Entry 2GA4 (X-ray diffraction, 1.80 A resolution); this record covers chains A and C of the 6 polymer chains in the assembly.

== Chain A ==
Name: Shiga-like toxin II subunit A
Source organism: Enterobacteria phage 933W
Notes: EC 3.2.2.22
UniProt: P09385 (SLTA_BP933); residues 1-297 here correspond to UniProt positions 23-319 (UniProt number = residue number + 22)
Sequence (297 residues; row label = number of the first residue in the row):
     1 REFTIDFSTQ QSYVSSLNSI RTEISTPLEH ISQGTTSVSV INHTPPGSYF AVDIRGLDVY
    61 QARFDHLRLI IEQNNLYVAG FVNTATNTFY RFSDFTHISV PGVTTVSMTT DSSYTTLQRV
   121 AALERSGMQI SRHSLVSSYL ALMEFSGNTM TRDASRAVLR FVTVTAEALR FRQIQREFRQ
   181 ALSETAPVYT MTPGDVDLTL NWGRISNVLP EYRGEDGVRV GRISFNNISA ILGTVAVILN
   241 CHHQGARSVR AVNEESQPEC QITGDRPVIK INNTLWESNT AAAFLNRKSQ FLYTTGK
Unresolved in the structure: 243-256
Cystine bridges: C241-C260
Metal / ion sites: Na+ site 1: S15, S19; Na+ site 2: T22, S25; Na+ site 3: R266, N279 (together with formate)
Residues lining bound ligands: adenine (ADE): L76, Y77, V78, F92, S112, S113, Y114, V162, A166, E167, R170
UniProt features mapped onto this chain:
  - active site: E167
  - site: R250, A251 (Cleavage)
From the paper describing this entry:
  - binding site for adenine: Y77
  - conformationally variable residues (order/disorder transition, side-chain flip): Y77, Q257 to P258

== Chain C ==
Name: Shiga-like toxin II subunit B
Source organism: Enterobacteria phage 933W
UniProt: P09386 (SLTB_BP933); residues 1-70 here correspond to UniProt positions 20-89 (UniProt number = residue number + 19)
Sequence (70 residues; row label = number of the first residue in the row):
     1 ADCAKGKIEF SKYNEDDTFT VKVDGKEYWT SRWNLQPLLQ SAQLTGMTVT IKSSTCESGS
    61 GFAEVQFNND
Cystine bridges: C3-C56

== How chain A and chain C interact ==
Contacting residue pairs - 26 pairs, chain A then chain C:
  Q261(A) with N69(C), hydrogen bond (side chain-backbone); D70(C)
  I262(A) with N69(C)
  T263(A) with M47(C); N68(C), hydrogen bond (side chain-backbone); N69(C), hydrogen bond
  G264(A) with T45(C); G46(C); M47(C); D70(C)
  D265(A) with K7(C), salt bridge; T45(C), hydrogen bond (backbone-backbone); G46(C)
  R266(A) with L44(C), hydrogen bond (side chain-backbone); T45(C), hydrogen bond (backbone-backbone)
  I269(A) with L44(C), hydrophobic
  S278(A) with T45(C), hydrogen bond
  N279(A) with T45(C)
  A282(A) with S41(C), hydrogen bond (backbone-side chain); L44(C), hydrophobic
  L285(A) with S41(C), hydrogen bond (backbone-side chain)
  N286(A) with P37(C); S41(C), hydrogen bond (backbone-side chain)
  R287(A) with P37(C)
  K288(A) with N34(C), hydrogen bond; P37(C)
Interface residues without a listed pair, chain C (13 interface residues in all): L38, Q40

== Overview ==
14 residues of chain A and 13 residues of chain C are in contact; the contacts include 11 hydrogen bonds and 1
salt bridge. Polar pairs include D265(A)-K7(C), Q261(A)-N69(C) and T263(A)-N68(C). Bound to chain A: adenine.
From the paper: a binding site for adenine at Y77(A); conformational variability at Y77(A) and Q257(A).
Chain A is Shiga-like toxin II subunit A and chain C is Shiga-like toxin II subunit B, both from
Enterobacteria phage 933W; the structure, Stx2 with adenine, was determined by X-ray diffraction.
